7BL7 - chains E and D of the 6 polymer chains in the assembly; structure by X-ray diffraction, 3.33 A resolution.

Chain E (and D):
Name: Uridylate kinase
Source organism: Mycobacterium tuberculosis H37Rv
Notes: EC 2.7.4.22; chain D of this document is another copy of the same molecule, construct and numbering; everything in this record applies to it too
UniProtKB: P9WHK5 (PYRH_MYCTU); residues 1-261 here = UniProt positions 1-261
Sequence (281 residues; row label = number of the first residue in the row; numbers below 1 keep their minus sign (Met-19 is residue -19)):
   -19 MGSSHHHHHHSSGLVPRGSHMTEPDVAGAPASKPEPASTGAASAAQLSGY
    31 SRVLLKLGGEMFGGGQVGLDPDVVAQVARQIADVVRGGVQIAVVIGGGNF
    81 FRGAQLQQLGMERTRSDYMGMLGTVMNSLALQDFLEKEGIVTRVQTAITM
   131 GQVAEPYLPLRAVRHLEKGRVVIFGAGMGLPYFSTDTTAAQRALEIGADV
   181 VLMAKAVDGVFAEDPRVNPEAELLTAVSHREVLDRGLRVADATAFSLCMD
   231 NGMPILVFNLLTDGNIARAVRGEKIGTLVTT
Not modelled in the structure: -19 to 28, 192-202 (chain D: -19 to 27, 195-200)
Construct notes: initiating methionine (-19); expression tag (-18 to 0)
Residues lining bound ligands:
  - UDP (uridine-5'-diphosphate): Lys36, Gly38, Gly39, Gly76, Gly77, Gly78, Phe81, Arg82, Gly83, Ser96, Asp97, Gly100, Met101, Gly157, Met158, Gly159, Leu160, Pro161, Tyr162, Phe163, Ser164, Thr165, Thr168
  - UTP (uridine 5'-triphosphate): Leu138, Leu140, Arg141, Arg144, Lys148
Curated features (UniProtKB/Swiss-Prot):
  - binding site (ATP): Lys36 to Gly39, Gly78, Arg82, Phe191, Asp194
  - binding site (UMP): Gly77, Asp97, Met158 to Thr165
  - modified residue: Thr2 (N-acetylthreonine)

Interface between chain E and chain D:
Contacting residue pairs - 29 pairs, chain E then chain D:
  Arg93(E) - Asn231(D)
  Thr94(E) - Glu175(D)
  Tyr98(E) - Pro139(D)
  Tyr98(E) - Glu175(D)  hydrogen bond
  Pro139(E) - Tyr98(D)
  Met158(E) - Leu160(D)  hydrophobic
  Met158(E) - Phe163(D)  hydrophobic
  Leu160(E) - Tyr137(D)  hydrophobic
  Leu160(E) - Met158(D)  hydrophobic
  Leu160(E) - Gln171(D)
  Leu160(E) - Arg172(D)
  Pro161(E) - Gln171(D)  hydrogen bond (backbone-side chain)
  Pro161(E) - Glu175(D)
  Tyr162(E) - Leu174(D)
  Tyr162(E) - Leu227(D)
  Tyr162(E) - Asn231(D)
  Phe163(E) - Phe163(D)  hydrophobic
  Phe163(E) - Gln171(D)
  Gln171(E) - Leu160(D)
  Gln171(E) - Pro161(D)  hydrogen bond (side chain-backbone)
  Gln171(E) - Phe163(D)
  Arg172(E) - Leu160(D)
  Leu174(E) - Tyr162(D)  hydrophobic
  Glu175(E) - Thr94(D)
  Glu175(E) - Tyr98(D)  hydrogen bond
  Glu175(E) - Pro161(D)
  Leu227(E) - Tyr162(D)
  Asn231(E) - Arg93(D)
  Asn231(E) - Tyr162(D)
Other interface residues (no listed pair), chain E (17 interface residues in all): Tyr137, Thr167

Overview:
Chain E and chain D form an interface of 17 and 16 residues respectively; the contacts include 4 hydrogen
bonds. Polar pairs include Tyr98(E)-Glu175(D) and Pro161(E)-Gln171(D). Chain E binds UDP and UTP.
Chain E and chain D are both Uridylate kinase (Mycobacterium tuberculosis H37Rv); the structure, Crystal
structure of UMPK from M. tuberculosis in complex with UDP and UTP (P21212 form), was determined by X-ray
diffraction, deposited together with 7BIX and 7BES.
